8AKJ - chain A; structure by X-ray diffraction, 1.35 A resolution.

Chain A:
Protein: Carbapenem-hydrolyzing beta-lactamase KPC
Organism: Klebsiella pneumoniae
Notes: EC 3.5.2.6
UniProt: Q9F663 (BLKPC_KLEPN); the author numbering skips numbers that UniProt does not, so the offset changes along the chain: 25-57 = UniProt 25-57; 59-252 = UniProt 58-251; 254-295 = UniProt 252-293
Amino-acid sequence (290 residues; row label = number of the first residue in the row; note: 2 numbers in that range are skipped by the numbering (no residue carries them; nothing is unmodelled there)):
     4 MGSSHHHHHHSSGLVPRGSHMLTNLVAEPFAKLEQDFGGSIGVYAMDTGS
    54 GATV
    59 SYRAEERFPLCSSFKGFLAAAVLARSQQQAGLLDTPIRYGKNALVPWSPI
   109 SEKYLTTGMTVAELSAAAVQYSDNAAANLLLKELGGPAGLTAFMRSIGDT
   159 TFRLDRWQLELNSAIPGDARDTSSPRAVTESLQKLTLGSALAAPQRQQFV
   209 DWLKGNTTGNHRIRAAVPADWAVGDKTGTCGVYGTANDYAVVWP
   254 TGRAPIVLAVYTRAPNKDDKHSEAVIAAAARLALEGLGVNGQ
Disordered / not traced: 4-24, 295
Sequence notes: initiating methionine (4); expression tag (5-24); engineered mutation Gln166 (Glu165 in Q9F663)
Cystine bridges: Cys69-Cys238
Covalently attached groups: hydrolyzed cephalothin (CEO) linked to Ser70
Small-molecule neighbours: hydrolyzed cephalothin (CEO; 5-methylene-2-[2-oxo-1-(2-thiophen-2-yl-acetylamino)-ethyl]-5,6-dihydro-2H-[1,3]thiazine-4-carboxylic acid): Cys69, Lys73, Trp105, Ser130, Asn132, Leu167, Asn170, Thr216, Arg220, Lys234, Thr235, Gly236, Thr237, Cys238, Gly239
What the authors report for this chain:
  - binding site for hydrolyzed cephalothin: Ser70, Ser130, Asn132
  - conformationally variable residues: Trp165 to Asn170
  - mutagenesis - E166Q: decreased catalytic activity (citing earlier work)

Overview:
Covalently linked hydrolyzed cephalothin: at Ser70. From the paper: a binding site for hydrolyzed cephalothin
at Ser70, Ser130 and Asn132; E166Q reduces catalytic activity.
Chain A is Carbapenem-hydrolyzing beta-lactamase KPC (Klebsiella pneumoniae); the structure, Acyl-enzyme
complex of cephalothin bound to deacylation mutant KPC-2 (E166Q), was determined by X-ray diffraction together
with 8AKI, 8AKK, 8AKL and 8AKM from the same study.
